PDB entry 7KJK | electron microscopy, 3.60 A resolution | chains E5 and E4 of the 42 polymer chains in the assembly

# Chain E5
Protein: Tail terminator protein
From: Vibrio phage XM1
Sequence (161 residues; numbered 1 to 161; the number before each row is that of its first residue):
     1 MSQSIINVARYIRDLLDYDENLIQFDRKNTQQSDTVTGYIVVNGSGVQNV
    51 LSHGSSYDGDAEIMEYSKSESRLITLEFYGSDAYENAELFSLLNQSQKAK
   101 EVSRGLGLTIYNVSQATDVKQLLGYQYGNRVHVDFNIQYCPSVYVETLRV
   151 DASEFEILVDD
Unresolved in the structure: 1, 161

# Chain E4
Protein: Head completion protein
From: Vibrio phage XM1
Sequence (114 residues; row label = number of the first residue in the row):
     1 MLPNMRSALKMFEQSVLLKSVETIRVDFVDDIIITATPIRAVVQVADKKK
    51 LNLDSLDWSKQYIWVHSGSKMEIGQFIEWHGKDFKLVAAGDDYSDYGYNA
   101 WYGEETLKPVLVSS

# Chain E5 / chain E4 interface
Residue-residue contacts (34):
  Asp26(E5) with Ser55(E4)
  Arg27(E5) with Asp54(E4); Ser55(E4)
  Lys28(E5) with Asp57(E4)
  Asn29(E5) with Asp57(E4)
  Thr30(E5) with Leu56(E4); Asp57(E4), hydrogen bond (backbone-backbone)
  Gln31(E5) with Asp57(E4); Ser59(E4), hydrogen bond
  Gln32(E5) with Leu56(E4); Asp57(E4), hydrogen bond (backbone-backbone); Trp58(E4)
  Asp34(E5) with Leu107(E4)
  Thr35(E5) with Leu107(E4)
  Val36(E5) with Lys108(E4)
  Tyr39(E5) with Leu56(E4), hydrophobic
  Val41(E5) with Leu56(E4), hydrophobic
  Glu77(E5) with Ser55(E4), hydrogen bond
  Tyr79(E5) with Ser55(E4); Leu56(E4)
  Gln121(E5) with Asp54(E4); Trp58(E4)
  Leu122(E5) with Trp58(E4)
  Leu123(E5) with Trp58(E4), hydrophobic; Lys60(E4), hydrogen bond (backbone-side chain)
  Gly124(E5) with Lys60(E4); Glu104(E4)
  Tyr125(E5) with Val87(E4), hydrophobic; Ala88(E4), hydrophobic
  Gln126(E5) with Lys60(E4), hydrogen bond; Thr106(E4); Lys108(E4)
  Arg130(E5) with Asp54(E4), salt bridge; Ser55(E4), hydrogen bond
Interface residues without a listed pair, chain E5 (22 interface residues in all): Gln24
Interface residues without a listed pair, chain E4 (19 interface residues in all): Leu51, Leu53, Tyr62, Lys85, Glu105, Pro109

# Summary
The interface between chain E5 and chain E4 involves 22 residues on one side and 19 on the other; the contacts
include 7 hydrogen bonds and 1 salt bridge. Among the polar pairs are Arg130(E5)-Asp54(E4),
Gln31(E5)-Ser59(E4) and Glu77(E5)-Ser55(E4).
Here chain E5 is Tail terminator protein and chain E4 is Head completion protein, both from Vibrio phage XM1.
Entry 7KJK (The Neck region of Phage XM1 (6-fold symmetry)) was determined by electron microscopy together
with 7KMX, 7KLN and 7KH1 from the same study.
